5DWK - chains B and D of the 3 polymer chains in the assembly; structure by X-ray diffraction, 2.60 A resolution.

== Chain B ==
Name: Diacylglycerol kinase
From: Escherichia coli
Notes: EC 2.7.1.107
UniProt: P0ABN1 (KDGL_ECOLI); the author numbering skips numbers that UniProt does not, so the offset changes along the chain: 1-68 = UniProt 2-69; 72-124 = UniProt 70-122
Sequence (130 residues; row label = number of the first residue in the row; note: 3 numbers in that range are skipped by the numbering (no residue carries them; nothing is unmodelled there); numbers below 1 keep their minus sign (Gly-8 is residue -8)):
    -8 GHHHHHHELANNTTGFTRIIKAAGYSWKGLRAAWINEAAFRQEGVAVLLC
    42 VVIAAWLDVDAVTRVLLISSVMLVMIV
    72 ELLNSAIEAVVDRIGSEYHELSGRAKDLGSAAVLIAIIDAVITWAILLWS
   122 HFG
Unresolved in the structure: -8 to 6, 87-89, 124
Differences from the reference sequence: expression tag (-8 to 0); engineered mutation Cys41 (Ala42 in P0ABN1), Ala46 (Cys47 in P0ABN1), Val53 (Ile54 in P0ABN1), Leu73 (Ile71 in P0ABN1), Leu99 (Met97 in P0ABN1), Asp110 (Val108 in P0ABN1), Ala116 (Cys114 in P0ABN1)
Metal / ion sites: Na+: Ser60 (shared with 1 residue of chain A)
Ligand contacts:
  - 7.8 monoacylglycerol (78M; (2S)-2,3-dihydroxypropyl(7Z)-pentadec-7-enoate): Ala37, Leu40, Cys41, Ile44, Leu48, Trp115, Leu119, Phe123
  - 7.8 monoacylglycerol (2R) (78N; (2R)-2,3-dihydroxypropyl(7Z)-pentadec-7-enoate), molecule 1: Ile10, Ala13, Ala14, Ser17
  - 7.8 monoacylglycerol (2R) (78N), molecule 2: Trp18, Leu21, Arg22, Trp25, Ile26, Phe31, Gly35, Val38, Leu39, Met63, Met66
  - 7.8 monoacylglycerol (2R) (78N), molecule 3: Leu39, Val42, Val43, Ala46, Arg55
  - 7.8 monoacylglycerol (2R) (78N), molecule 4: Val50, Asp51, Ala52, Arg55
UniProt features mapped onto this chain:
  - active site: Glu72 (Proton acceptor)
  - binding site (ATP): Arg9, Tyr16, Glu28, Glu79, Glu88 to His90, Lys97, Asp98
  - binding site (substrate): Arg9, Ala13 to Trp18, Arg22 to Trp25, Ala30 to Glu34, Trp47 to Val50, Arg55, Glu72, Ser101, Trp115, Ile117 to Trp120
  - binding site (a divalent metal cation): Glu28, Glu79

== Chain D ==
Name: Diacylglycerol kinase
From: Escherichia coli
Notes: EC 2.7.1.107
UniProt: P0ABN1 (KDGL_ECOLI); residues 1-121 here correspond to UniProt positions 2-122 (UniProt number = residue number + 1)
Sequence (130 residues; row label = number of the first residue in the row; numbers below 1 keep their minus sign (Gly-8 is residue -8)):
    -8 GHHHHHHELANNTTGFTRIIKAAGYSWKGLRAAWINEAAFRQEGVAVLLC
    42 VVIAAWLDVDAVTRVLLISSVMLVMIVELLNSAIEAVVDRIGSEYHELSG
    92 RAKDLGSAAVLIAIIDAVITWAILLWSHFG
Unresolved in the structure: -8 to 33, 121
Differences from the reference sequence: expression tag (-8 to 0); engineered mutation Cys41 (Ala42 in P0ABN1), Ala46 (Cys47 in P0ABN1), Val53 (Ile54 in P0ABN1), Leu70 (Ile71 in P0ABN1), Leu96 (Met97 in P0ABN1), Asp107 (Val108 in P0ABN1), Ala113 (Cys114 in P0ABN1)
Ligand contacts:
  - 7.8 monoacylglycerol (2R) (78N; (2R)-2,3-dihydroxypropyl(7Z)-pentadec-7-enoate), molecule 1: Ala37, Cys41, Ile44, Val62, Val65, Glu69, Ile105, Ala108, Val109, Trp112, Leu116
  - 7.8 monoacylglycerol (2R) (78N), molecule 2: Ile110, Ala113, Ile114, Trp117, Ser118
UniProt features mapped onto this chain:
  - active site: Glu69 (Proton acceptor)
  - binding site (ATP): Arg9, Tyr16, Glu28, Glu76, Glu85 to His87, Lys94, Asp95
  - binding site (substrate): Arg9, Ala13 to Trp18, Arg22 to Trp25, Ala30 to Glu34, Trp47 to Val50, Arg55, Glu69, Ser98, Trp112, Ile114 to Trp117
  - binding site (a divalent metal cation): Glu28, Glu76

== Chain B / chain D interface ==
Residue-residue contacts (27):
  Val53(B) - Val53(D)  hydrophobic
  Leu57(B) - Leu57(D)  hydrophobic
  Val68(B) - Ile67(D)  hydrophobic
  Val81(B) - Val78(D)  hydrophobic
  Val82(B) - Val78(D)  hydrophobic
  Ile85(B) - Val78(D)  hydrophobic
  Ile85(B) - Ile82(D)  hydrophobic
  His90(B) - Arg81(D)
  Leu92(B) - Ala77(D)
  Leu92(B) - Asp80(D)
  Leu92(B) - Arg81(D)
  Ser93(B) - Arg81(D)  hydrogen bond
  Ala96(B) - Ala74(D)
  Ala96(B) - Ala77(D)  hydrophobic
  Ala96(B) - Val78(D)  hydrophobic
  Leu99(B) - Leu70(D)
  Leu99(B) - Ser73(D)
  Leu99(B) - Ala74(D)
  Ala103(B) - Leu70(D)  hydrophobic
  Ala103(B) - Leu71(D)  hydrophobic
  Ile106(B) - Ile67(D)  hydrophobic
  Ile106(B) - Leu70(D)  hydrophobic
  Ala107(B) - Ile67(D)
  Asp110(B) - Met63(D)
  Thr114(B) - Val56(D)
  Ile117(B) - Ala52(D)  hydrophobic
  Ser121(B) - Ala52(D)
Also at the interface, not in a pair above, chain B (25 interface residues in all): Thr54, Leu64, Leu74, Ile78, Gly100, Ala102, Leu118
Also at the interface, not in a pair above, chain D (18 interface residues in all): Leu64, Met66, Ile75

== In short ==
25 residues of chain B and 18 residues of chain D are in contact; the contacts include 1 hydrogen bond. Its
one hydrogen-bonded contact is Ser93(B)-Arg81(D). Ligands of chain B: 4 copies of 7.8 monoacylglycerol (2R)
and 7.8 monoacylglycerol. Chain D binds 7.8 monoacylglycerol (2R).
Chain B and chain D are both Diacylglycerol kinase (Escherichia coli); the structure, Diacylglycerol Kinase
solved by multi crystal multi orientation native SAD, was determined by X-ray diffraction.
